3WSZ - chains A and C; structure by X-ray diffraction, 3.20 A resolution.

# Chain A
Protein: Sortilin-related receptor
Source organism: Homo sapiens
Notes: fragment: N-terminal domain
UniProtKB: Q92673 (SORL_HUMAN); residue numbers follow UniProt; this construct covers 86-753
Chain sequence (678 residues; numbered 85 to 762; the number before each row is that of its first residue):
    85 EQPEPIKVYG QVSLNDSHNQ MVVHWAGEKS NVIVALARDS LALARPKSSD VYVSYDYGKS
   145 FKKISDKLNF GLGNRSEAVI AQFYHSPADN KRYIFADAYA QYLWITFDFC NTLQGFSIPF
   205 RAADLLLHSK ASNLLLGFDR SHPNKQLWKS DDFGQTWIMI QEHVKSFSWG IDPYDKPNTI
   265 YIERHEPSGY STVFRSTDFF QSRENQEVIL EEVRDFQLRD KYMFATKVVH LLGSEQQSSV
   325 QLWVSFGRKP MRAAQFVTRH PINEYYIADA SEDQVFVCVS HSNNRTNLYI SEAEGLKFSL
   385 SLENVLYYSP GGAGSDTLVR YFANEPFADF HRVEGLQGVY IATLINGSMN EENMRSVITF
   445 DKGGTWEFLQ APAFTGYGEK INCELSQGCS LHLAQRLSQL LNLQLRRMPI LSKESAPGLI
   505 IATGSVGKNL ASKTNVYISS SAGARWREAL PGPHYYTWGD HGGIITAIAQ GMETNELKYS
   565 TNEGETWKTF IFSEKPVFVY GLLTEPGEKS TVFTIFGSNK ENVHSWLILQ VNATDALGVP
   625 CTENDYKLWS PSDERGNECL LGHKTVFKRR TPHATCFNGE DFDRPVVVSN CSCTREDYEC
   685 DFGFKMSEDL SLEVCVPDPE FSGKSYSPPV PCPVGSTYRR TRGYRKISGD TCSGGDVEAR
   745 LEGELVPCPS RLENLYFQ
Unresolved in the structure: 85-87, 126-129, 319-325, 377-380, 432-436, 461-463, 644-647, 676-762
Sequence notes: expression tag (754-762)
UniProt features mapped onto this chain:
  - modified residue: Ser-114 (Phosphoserine)
  - glycosylation (N-linked (GlcNAc...) asparagine): Asn-99, Asn-158, Asn-368, Asn-430, Asn-616, Asn-674
  - natural variant: Leu-120 (L120S: In a breast cancer sample), Tyr-141 (Y141C: In AD; uncertain significance), Gly-511 (G511R: In AD; uncertain significance)
Cystine bridges: Cys-467/Cys-473, Cys-625/Cys-660, Cys-643/Cys-675
Glycans and other covalent adducts: N-acetylglucosamine (NAG) linked to Asn-158, Asn-430, Asn-616, Asn-674

# Chain C
Protein: 10-residue peptide
Chain sequence (10 residues; row label = number of the first residue in the row):
     6 AAAAAAAAAA
Unresolved in the structure: 6-8

# Interface between chain A and chain C
Pairs across the interface - 18 pairs, chain A then chain C:
  Asn-103(A) / Ala-10(C)  hydrogen bond (backbone-backbone)
  Asn-103(A) / Ala-11(C)
  Gln-104(A) / Ala-11(C)
  Met-105(A) / Ala-11(C)  hydrogen bond (backbone-backbone)
  Met-105(A) / Ala-12(C)
  Met-105(A) / Ala-13(C)  hydrogen bond (backbone-backbone)
  Val-106(A) / Ala-13(C)
  Val-106(A) / Ala-14(C)
  Val-106(A) / Ala-15(C)
  Val-107(A) / Ala-13(C)  hydrogen bond (backbone-backbone)
  Val-107(A) / Ala-14(C)
  Val-107(A) / Ala-15(C)
  Arg-490(A) / Ala-9(C)
  Arg-490(A) / Ala-10(C)  hydrogen bond (side chain-backbone)
  Arg-490(A) / Ala-11(C)
  Tyr-584(A) / Ala-9(C)
  Tyr-584(A) / Ala-10(C)
  His-608(A) / Ala-9(C)
Interface residues without a listed pair, chain A (12 interface residues in all): His-108, Phe-167, Phe-600, Trp-610

# In short
The interface between chain A and chain C involves 12 residues on one side and 7 on the other; the contacts
include 5 hydrogen bonds. Polar pairs include Arg-490(A)/Ala-10(C), Asn-103(A)/Ala-10(C) and
Met-105(A)/Ala-11(C). N-acetylglucosamine is covalently linked to Asn-158(A), Asn-430(A), Asn-616(A) and
Asn-674(A).
Chain A is Sortilin-related receptor (Homo sapiens) and chain C is a 10-residue peptide; the structure, SorLA
Vps10p domain in complex with Abeta-derived peptide, was determined by X-ray diffraction.
